Entry 3KYV (X-ray diffraction, 1.10 A resolution); this record covers chain A.

Chain A:
Protein: Rubredoxin
From: Pyrococcus furiosus
UniProtKB: P24297 (RUBR_PYRFU); residues 0-53 here correspond to UniProt positions 1-54 (UniProt number = residue number + 1)
Chain sequence (54 residues; row label = number of the first residue in the row; numbering starts at 0):
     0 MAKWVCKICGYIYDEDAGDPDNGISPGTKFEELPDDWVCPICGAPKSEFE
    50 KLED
Bound ions: Fe ion: Cys5, Cys8, Cys38, Cys41
Curated features (UniProtKB/Swiss-Prot):
  - binding site (Fe cation): Cys5, Cys8, Cys38, Cys41

Overview:
Cys5, Cys8, Cys38 and Cys41 form the Fe ion site. Curated annotation (UniProt) lists 4 Fe cation-binding
residues.
Chain A is Rubredoxin (Pyrococcus furiosus); the structure, Denovo X-ray crystal structure determination of
H-labeled perdeuterated rubredoxin at 100K, was determined by X-ray diffraction together with 3KYU, 3KYW, 3KYX
and 3KYY from the same study.
